Entry 4GW1 (X-ray diffraction, 2.24 A resolution); this record covers chains A and E of the 3 polymer chains in the assembly.

== Chain A ==
Molecule: Fab light chain
Source organism: Mus musculus,Homo sapiens
Notes: antibody fragment or engineered binder
Sequence (214 residues; row label = number of the first residue in the row):
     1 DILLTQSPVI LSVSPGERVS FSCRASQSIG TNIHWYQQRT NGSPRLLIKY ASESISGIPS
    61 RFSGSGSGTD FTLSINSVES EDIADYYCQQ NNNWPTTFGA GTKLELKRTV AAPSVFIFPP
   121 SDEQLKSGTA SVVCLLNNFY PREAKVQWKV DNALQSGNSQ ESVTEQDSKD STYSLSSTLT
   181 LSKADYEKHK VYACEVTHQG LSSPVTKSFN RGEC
Disordered / not traced: 213-214
Disulfides: Cys-23/Cys-88, Cys-134/Cys-194
Reported in the primary citation:
  - binding site for phosphate ion: Arg-39, Arg-45

== Chain E ==
Molecule: cQFD meditope
Sequence (12 residues; each row starts with the number of its first residue):
     1 CQFDLSTRRL KC
Disulfides: Cys-1/Cys-12

== Interface between chain A and chain E ==
Contacting residue pairs - 24 pairs, chain A then chain E:
  Ile-10(A) with Cys-12(E)
  Gln-38(A) with Phe-3(E); Arg-8(E); Arg-9(E)
  Arg-39(A) with Arg-9(E)
  Thr-40(A) with Thr-7(E); Arg-9(E), hydrogen bond
  Asn-41(A) with Ser-6(E), hydrogen bond (side chain-backbone); Thr-7(E), hydrogen bond (backbone-backbone); Arg-8(E)
  Gly-42(A) with Arg-8(E)
  Ser-43(A) with Arg-8(E), hydrogen bond
  Ala-84(A) with Arg-9(E)
  Asp-85(A) with Arg-9(E), salt bridge; Leu-10(E), hydrogen bond (side chain-backbone)
  Tyr-87(A) with Phe-3(E); Leu-10(E)
  Ala-100(A) with Leu-10(E)
  Gly-101(A) with Leu-10(E)
  Lys-103(A) with Arg-9(E); Leu-10(E), hydrogen bond (side chain-backbone)
  Glu-105(A) with Cys-12(E)
  Glu-165(A) with Thr-7(E), hydrogen bond; Arg-9(E), salt bridge
Other interface residues (no listed pair), chain A (17 interface residues in all): Ile-83, Thr-102
Other interface residues (no listed pair), chain E (8 interface residues in all): Lys-11
The authors on this interface:
  - specific contacts: Thr-40(A)/Arg-9(E) (hydrogen bond), Asn-41(A)/Thr-7(E) (hydrogen bond), Asp-85(A)/Arg-9(E), Asp-85(A)/Leu-10(E) (hydrogen bond)

== In short ==
17 residues of chain A face 8 of chain E across their interface, with 7 hydrogen bonds and 2 salt bridges.
Polar contacts include Asp-85(A)/Arg-9(E), Glu-165(A)/Arg-9(E) and Thr-40(A)/Arg-9(E). The authors report
hydrogen bonds between Thr-40(A) and Arg-9(E), Asn-41(A) and Thr-7(E) and Asp-85(A) and Leu-10(E); a contact
between Asp-85(A) and Arg-9(E). The paper reports a binding site for phosphate ion at Arg-39(A) and Arg-45(A).
Here chain A is Fab light chain (Mus musculus,Homo sapiens) and chain E is cQFD meditope. Entry 4GW1 (cQFD
Meditope) was determined by X-ray diffraction (same publication as 4GW5, 4HKZ and 4IOI).
